PDB entry 6W51 | X-ray diffraction, 3.53 A resolution | chains M and N of the 5 polymer chains in the assembly

# Chain M
Molecule: Immunoglobulin heavy chain H2
Source organism: Homo sapiens
Chain sequence (223 residues; each row starts with the number of its first residue):
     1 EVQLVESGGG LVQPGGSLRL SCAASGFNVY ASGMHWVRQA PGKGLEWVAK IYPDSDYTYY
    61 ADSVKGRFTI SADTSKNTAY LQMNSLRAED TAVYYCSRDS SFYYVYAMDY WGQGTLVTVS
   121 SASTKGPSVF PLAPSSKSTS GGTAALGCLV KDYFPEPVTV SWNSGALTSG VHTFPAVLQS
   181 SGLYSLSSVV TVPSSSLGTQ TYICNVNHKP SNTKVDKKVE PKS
Disulfide bonds: Cys22-Cys96, Cys148-Cys204

# Chain N
Molecule: Immunoglobulin light chain H2
Source organism: Homo sapiens
Chain sequence (215 residues; row label = number of the first residue in the row):
     1 DIQMTQSPSS LSASVGDRVT ITCRASQDVN TAVAWYQQKP GKAPKLLIYS AYFLYSGVPS
    61 RFSGSRSGTD FTLTISSLQP EDFATYYCQQ YSRYSPVTFG QGTKVEIKRT VAAPSVFIFP
   121 PSDEQLKSGT ASVVCLLNNF YPREAKVQWK VDNALQSGNS QESVTEQDSK DSTYSLSSTL
   181 TLSKADYEKH KVYACEVTHQ GLSSPVTKSF NRGEC
Unresolved in the structure: 215
Disulfide bonds: Cys23-Cys88, Cys135-Cys195

# Interface between chain M and chain N
Residue-residue contacts (68):
  Gln39(M) with Gln38(N), hydrogen bond; Tyr87(N), hydrogen bond
  Lys43(M) with Tyr87(N)
  Gly44(M) with Tyr87(N)
  Leu45(M) with Gln38(N); Pro44(N), hydrophobic; Tyr87(N), hydrophobic; Phe99(N), hydrophobic
  Trp47(M) with Pro96(N), hydrophobic; Val97(N)
  Lys50(M) with Arg93(N), hydrogen bond (side chain-backbone)
  Tyr52(M) with Arg93(N); Tyr94(N), hydrophobic
  Tyr59(M) with Tyr94(N); Ser95(N)
  Asp62(M) with Asp1(N)
  Tyr95(M) with Gln38(N); Lys42(N); Ala43(N), hydrophobic
  Asp99(M) with Tyr91(N), hydrogen bond
  Tyr103(M) with Arg93(N)
  Tyr104(M) with Tyr49(N)
  Val105(M) with Tyr49(N), hydrophobic
  Tyr106(M) with Tyr49(N); Tyr91(N), hydrophobic; Arg93(N)
  Ala107(M) with Ala34(N), hydrophobic; Tyr36(N); Leu46(N), hydrophobic; Tyr91(N)
  Met108(M) with Tyr36(N), hydrogen bond (backbone-side chain); Leu46(N); Gln89(N), hydrogen bond; Val97(N), hydrophobic
  Asp109(M) with Leu46(N); Tyr55(N)
  Trp111(M) with Tyr36(N), hydrophobic; Pro44(N)
  Gly112(M) with Ala43(N)
  Phe130(M) with Ser122(N); Gln125(N)
  Pro131(M) with Ser122(N); Glu124(N)
  Leu132(M) with Phe119(N), hydrophobic
  Ala133(M) with Phe119(N)
  Lys137(M) with Ser209(N)
  Thr139(M) with Phe117(N)
  Ala145(M) with Phe117(N), hydrophobic; Phe119(N)
  Leu149(M) with Ser132(N)
  Lys151(M) with Gln125(N); Ser132(N)
  His172(M) with Asn138(N), hydrogen bond; Asn139(N), hydrogen bond; Ser175(N), hydrogen bond
  Phe174(M) with Leu136(N), hydrophobic; Ser163(N); Thr165(N); Leu176(N); Ser177(N)
  Pro175(M) with Ser163(N), hydrogen bond (backbone-side chain); Val164(N)
  Val177(M) with Gln161(N)
  Leu178(M) with Gln161(N)
  Gln179(M) with Gln161(N)
  Val189(M) with Leu136(N), hydrophobic
  Thr191(M) with Asn138(N)
  Lys217(M) with Glu124(N), salt bridge
Interface residues without a listed pair, chain M (48 interface residues in all): His35, Val37, Tyr110, Gln113, Ser135, Leu146, Thr173, Ser180, Ser187, Ser223
Interface residues without a listed pair, chain N (50 interface residues in all): Ala32, Gly41, Ser50, Ser92, Gln101, Ile118, Ser128, Thr130, Val134, Glu162, Thr179, Thr181, Lys208, Glu214

# Overview
48 residues of chain M and 50 residues of chain N are in contact; the contacts include 10 hydrogen bonds and 1
salt bridge. Polar contacts include Lys217(M)-Glu124(N), Gln39(M)-Gln38(N) and Gln39(M)-Tyr87(N).
Here chain M is Immunoglobulin heavy chain H2 and chain N is Immunoglobulin light chain H2, both from Homo
sapiens. Entry 6W51 (Structure of the antibody fragment H2 in complex with HLA-A*02:01/p53R175H) was
determined by X-ray diffraction.
